PDB entry 5BNG | X-ray diffraction, 3.50 A resolution | chains B and L of the 3 polymer chains in the assembly

== Chain B ==
Protein: Homeobox protein Meis2
Source organism: Homo sapiens
Reference sequence: O14770 (MEIS2_HUMAN), isoform O14770-4; residues 5-64 here correspond to UniProt positions 283-342 (UniProt number = residue number + 278)
Chain sequence (60 residues; row label = number of the first residue in the row):
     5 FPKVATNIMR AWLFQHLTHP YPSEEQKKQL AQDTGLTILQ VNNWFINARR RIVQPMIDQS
UniProt features mapped onto this chain:
  - region: Leu-21 to Arg-55 (Interaction with DNA)

== Chain L ==
Molecule: 10-nt DNA strand
Sequence (10 nucleotides; each row starts with the number of its first residue):
    26 TTAGCTGTCA

== How chain B and chain L interact ==
Contacting residue pairs (11; chain B residue first):
  Tyr-25(B) / DG29(L)  phosphate contact
  Tyr-25(B) / DC30(L)  hydrogen bond to the phosphate
  Glu-28(B) / DA28(L)  phosphate contact
  Lys-31(B) / DG29(L)  salt bridge to the phosphate
  Ile-50(B) / DC30(L)  base contact
  Ile-50(B) / DT31(L)  base contact
  Arg-53(B) / DC30(L)  salt bridge to the phosphate
  Arg-54(B) / DT31(L)  base contact
  Arg-54(B) / DG32(L)  hydrogen bond to the base
  Arg-54(B) / DT33(L)  hydrogen bond to the base
  Arg-55(B) / DT33(L)  hydrogen bond to the base
Also at the interface, not in a pair above, chain B (8 interface residues in all): Pro-26

== Overview ==
The interface between chain B and chain L involves 8 residues on one side and 6 on the other, with 4 hydrogen
bonds and 2 salt bridges. Polar contacts include Arg-54(B)/DG32(L), Arg-54(B)/DT33(L) and Arg-55(B)/DT33(L).
Chain B is Homeobox protein Meis2 (Homo sapiens) and chain L is a 10-nt DNA strand; the structure, monomer of
TALE type homeobox transcription factor MEIS1 complexes with specific DNA, was determined by X-ray
diffraction, deposited together with 4XRM.
